Entry 1BA8 (X-ray diffraction, 1.80 A resolution); this record covers chains B and C of the 3 polymer chains in the assembly.

# Chain B
Name: Thrombin
From: Homo sapiens
Notes: EC 3.4.21.5
UniProtKB: P00734 (THRB_HUMAN); the construct lacks a stretch of the UniProt sequence and is renumbered around it, so the offset changes along the chain: 16-36 = UniProt 364-384; 37-60 = UniProt 386-409; 61-77 = UniProt 419-435; 78-97 = UniProt 437-456; 7 more segments
Amino-acid sequence (259 residues; row label = number of the first residue in the row; note: 3 numbers in that range are skipped by the numbering (no residue carries them; nothing is unmodelled there); a row labelled like 60A-60I holds insertion residues (60A, then the next letters in order)):
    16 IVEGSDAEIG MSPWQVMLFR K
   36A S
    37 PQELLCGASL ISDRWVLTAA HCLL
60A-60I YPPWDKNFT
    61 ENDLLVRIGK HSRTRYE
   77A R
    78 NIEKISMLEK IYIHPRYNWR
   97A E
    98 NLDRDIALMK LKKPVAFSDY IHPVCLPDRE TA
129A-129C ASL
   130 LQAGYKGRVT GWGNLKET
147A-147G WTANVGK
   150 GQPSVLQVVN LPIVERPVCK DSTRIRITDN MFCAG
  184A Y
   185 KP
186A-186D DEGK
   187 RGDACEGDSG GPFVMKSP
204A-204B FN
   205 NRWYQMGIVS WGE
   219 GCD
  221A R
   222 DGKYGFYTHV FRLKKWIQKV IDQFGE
Unresolved in the structure: 147A-147G
Cystine bridges: Cys-42/Cys-58, Cys-168/Cys-182, Cys-191/Cys-220
Covalent attachments: N-acetylglucosamine (NAG) linked to Asn-60G
Ligand contacts: cvs1578 (0IT; amino({(4S)-4-[({(3S)-3-[(benzylsulfonyl)amino]-2-oxopiperidin-1-yl}acetyl)amino]-5-oxopentyl}amino)methaniminium): His-57, Tyr-60A, Trp-60D, Glu-97A, Asn-98, Leu-99, Ile-174, Asp-189, Ala-190, Cys-191, Glu-192, Gly-193, Asp-194, Ser-195, Val-213, Ser-214, Trp-215, Gly-216, Glu-217, Gly-219, Cys-220, Gly-226
Curated features (UniProtKB/Swiss-Prot):
  - region: Ala-183 to Val-200 (High affinity receptor-binding region which is also known as the TP508 peptide)
  - active site (Charge relay system): His-57, Asp-102, Ser-195
  - glycosylation: Asn-60G (N-linked (GlcNAc...) (complex) asparagine)

# Chain C
Name: Hirugen
From: Hirudo medicinalis
Amino-acid sequence (13 residues; row label = number of the first residue in the row):
    52 XDGDFEEIPE EYL
Unresolved in the structure: 52-55, 64
Modified / non-standard residues: ACE (acetyl group) at position 52; Tyr-63 (o-sulfo-l-tyrosine; TYS)

# Chain B / chain C interface
Pairs across the interface (17):
  Phe-34(B) with Phe-56(C), hydrophobic
  Gln-38(B) with Ile-59(C)
  Leu-40(B) with Phe-56(C)
  Leu-65(B) with Tyr-63(C)
  Arg-67(B) with Ile-59(C)
  Arg-73(B) with Phe-56(C)
  Thr-74(B) with Phe-56(C); Glu-57(C), hydrogen bond (backbone-backbone)
  Arg-75(B) with Glu-57(C), salt bridge
  Tyr-76(B) with Glu-57(C), hydrogen bond (backbone-side chain); Glu-58(C); Pro-60(C); Tyr-63(C)
  Glu-80(B) with Tyr-63(C)
  Lys-81(B) with Tyr-63(C)
  Ile-82(B) with Ile-59(C), hydrophobic; Tyr-63(C)
Also at the interface, not in a pair above, chain B (14 interface residues in all): Glu-39, Met-84

# In short
14 residues of chain B face 6 of chain C across their interface, with 2 hydrogen bonds and 1 salt bridge.
Polar contacts include Arg-75(B)/Glu-57(C), Tyr-76(B)/Glu-57(C) and Thr-74(B)/Glu-57(C). Chain B binds
cvs1578. Covalently linked N-acetylglucosamine: at Asn-60G(B). UniProt lists 3 active-site residues on chain
B.
Here chain B is Thrombin (Homo sapiens) and chain C is Hirugen (Hirudo medicinalis). Entry 1BA8 (Thrombin
inhibitor with a rigid tripeptidyl aldehydes) was determined by X-ray diffraction together with 1ZZZ, 1YYY,
1BB0 and 1CA8 from the same study.
